PDB entry 5KN9 | X-ray diffraction, 1.93 A resolution | chains A and D of the 3 polymer chains in the assembly

Chain A:
Name: Adenine DNA glycosylase
Source organism: Geobacillus stearothermophilus
Notes: EC 3.2.2.-
Reference sequence: P83847 (MUTY_GEOSE); numbering as in UniProt (aligned over 1-229)
Chain sequence (232 residues; row label = number of the first residue in the row; numbers below 1 keep their minus sign (Gly-2 is residue -2)):
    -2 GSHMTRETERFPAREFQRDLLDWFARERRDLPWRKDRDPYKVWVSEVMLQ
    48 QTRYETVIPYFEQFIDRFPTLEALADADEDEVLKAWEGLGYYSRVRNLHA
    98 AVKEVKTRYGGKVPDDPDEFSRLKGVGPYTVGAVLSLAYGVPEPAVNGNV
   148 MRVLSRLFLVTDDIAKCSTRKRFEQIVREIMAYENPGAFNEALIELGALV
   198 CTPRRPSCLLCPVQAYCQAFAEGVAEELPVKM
Disordered / not traced: -2 to 7
Sequence notes: expression tag (-2 to 0); conflict Tyr51 (Val in P83847), Asn144 (Asp in P83847), Cys164 (Pro in P83847)
Metal / ion sites: Ca2+: Ser118, Val123; 4Fe-4S cluster Fe: Cys198, Cys205, Cys208, Cys214
Small-molecule neighbours: 4Fe-4S cluster (SF4): Arg153, Leu154, Val197, Cys198, Pro203, Cys205, Cys208, Val210, Gln211, Cys214, Phe217, Ala222

Chain D:
Molecule: 10-nt DNA strand
Sequence (10 nucleotides; row label = number of the first residue in the row):
    13 AGCACAGGAT

Chain A / chain D interface:
Contacting residue pairs - 17 pairs, chain A then chain D:
  Gln47(A) - DA18(D)  sugar contact
  Gln47(A) - DG19(D)  phosphate contact
  Lys121(A) - DA21(D)  phosphate contact
  Gly122(A) - DG20(D)  sugar contact
  Gly122(A) - DA21(D)  hydrogen bond to the phosphate
  Val123(A) - DA21(D)  phosphate contact
  Gly124(A) - DG20(D)  hydrogen bond to the phosphate
  Pro125(A) - DG20(D)  phosphate contact
  Tyr126(A) - DG19(D)  sugar contact
  Tyr126(A) - DG20(D)  hydrogen bond to the phosphate
  Thr127(A) - DG20(D)  hydrogen bond to the phosphate
  Asn144(A) - DG19(D)  phosphate contact
  Gly145(A) - DG19(D)  hydrogen bond to the phosphate
  Cys164(A) - DA21(D)  base contact
  Arg167(A) - DG19(D)  hydrogen bond to the base
  Arg167(A) - DG20(D)  hydrogen bond to the base
  Lys228(A) - DC17(D)  salt bridge to the phosphate

In short:
13 residues of chain A face 5 of chain D across their interface, with 7 hydrogen bonds and 1 salt bridge.
Among the polar pairs are Arg167(A)-DG19(D), Arg167(A)-DG20(D) and Gly122(A)-DA21(D). Bound to chain A: 4Fe-4S
cluster. Ser118(A) and Val123(A) form the Ca2+ site.
Chain A is Adenine DNA glycosylase (Geobacillus stearothermophilus) and chain D is a 10-nt DNA strand; the
structure, MutY N-terminal domain in complex with DNA containing an intrahelical oxoG:A base-pair, was
determined by X-ray diffraction (same publication as 5KN8).
